5EJK - chains C and E of the 16 polymer chains in the assembly; structure by X-ray diffraction, 3.80 A resolution.

Chain C (and E):
Protein: Gag-Pro-Pol polyprotein
From: Rous sarcoma virus (strain Prague C)
Notes: EC 3.4.23.-, 2.7.7.49, 2.7.7.7, 3.1.26.4, 2.7.7.-, 3.1.-.-; chain E of this document is another copy of the same molecule, construct and numbering; everything in this record applies to it too
Reference sequence: P03354 (POL_RSVP); residues 1-270 here correspond to UniProt positions 1281-1550 (UniProt number = residue number + 1280)
Sequence (270 residues; each row starts with the number of its first residue):
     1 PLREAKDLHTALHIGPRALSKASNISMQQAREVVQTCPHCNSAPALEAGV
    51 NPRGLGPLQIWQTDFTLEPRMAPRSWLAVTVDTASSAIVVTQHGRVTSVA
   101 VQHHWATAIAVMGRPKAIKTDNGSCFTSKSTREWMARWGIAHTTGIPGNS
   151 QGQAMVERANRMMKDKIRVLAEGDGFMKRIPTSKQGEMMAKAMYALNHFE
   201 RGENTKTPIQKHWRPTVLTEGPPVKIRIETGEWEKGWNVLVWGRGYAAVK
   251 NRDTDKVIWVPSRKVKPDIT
Not modelled in the structure: 41-53, 270 (chain E: 270)
Sequence notes: engineered mutation Ser23 (Cys1303 in P03354), Mse112 (Leu1392 in P03354), Mse135 (Leu1415 in P03354), Mse162 (Leu1442 in P03354), Mse163 (Leu1443 in P03354), Mse188 (Leu1468 in P03354), Mse189 (Leu1469 in P03354); conflict Lys166 (Arg1446 in P03354)
Modified positions: Mse27, Mse71, Mse155, Mse177, Mse193 (selenomethionine; parent Met); Mse112, Mse135, Mse162, Mse163, Mse188, Mse189 (selenomethionine)
Metal / ion sites: Zn2+: His9, His13, Cys37, Cys40
UniProt features mapped onto this chain:
  - DNA-binding region: Pro222 to Thr270 (Integrase-type)
  - region: Asp268 to Thr270 (Involved in homooctamerization)
  - binding site (Zn(2+)): His9, His13, Cys37, Cys40
  - binding site (Mg(2+)): Asp64, Asp121, Glu157
Reported in the primary citation:
  - catalytic residues: Asp64, Asp121, Glu157
  - binding site for RSV Integrase: Thr66, Arg158, Arg161, Lys164, Glu229
  - binding site for RSV Integrase: Arg17, Arg31, Ser124, Arg227, Glu229, Lys266
  - mutagenesis - F199K: abolished catalytic activity on concerted integration (citing earlier work)
  - binding site for the 22-nt DNA strand: Arg17, Arg244, Arg263
  - binding site for the 22-nt DNA strand: Arg31, Arg227, Trp259, Arg263
  - mutagenesis - R244A, R244C: decreased catalytic activity (citing earlier work)
  - mutagenesis - W233A, W233E: abolished binding to viral DNA LTR sequence (citing earlier work)
  - mutagenesis - C23S/L112M/L135M/L162M/L163M/L188M/L189M: unchanged catalytic activity

Interface between chain C and chain E:
Contacting residue pairs (19; chain C residue first):
  Lys235(C) - His39(E)
  Arg244(C) - Ile258(E)
  Arg244(C) - Trp259(E)  hydrogen bond (side chain-backbone)
  Tyr246(C) - Gly145(E)
  Tyr246(C) - Ile146(E)  hydrogen bond (side chain-backbone)
  Pro261(C) - Ile146(E)  hydrophobic
  Pro261(C) - Asn149(E)
  Ser262(C) - Leu46(E)
  Arg263(C) - Leu46(E)
  Lys264(C) - Asn149(E)  hydrogen bond
  Lys264(C) - Gln151(E)  hydrogen bond
  Val265(C) - Leu46(E)
  Lys266(C) - Ser42(E)  hydrogen bond (side chain-backbone)
  Lys266(C) - Ala43(E)
  Lys266(C) - Pro44(E)
  Lys266(C) - Leu46(E)
  Pro267(C) - Pro44(E)
  Ile269(C) - Pro38(E)
  Ile269(C) - Asn41(E)
Also at the interface, not in a pair above, chain C (15 interface residues in all): Lys225, Trp242, Trp259, Val260
Also at the interface, not in a pair above, chain E (19 interface residues in all): Cys37, Ala45, Glu47, Ala48, Gly49, Pro147

Summary:
The interface between chain C and chain E involves 15 residues on one side and 19 on the other, with 5
hydrogen bonds. Polar contacts include Arg244(C)-Trp259(E), Tyr246(C)-Ile146(E) and Lys264(C)-Asn149(E). From
the paper: catalytic residues Asp64(C), Asp121(C) and Glu157(C); R244A and R244C of chain C reduce catalytic
activity; 6 substitutions were tested in all.
Chain C and chain E are both Gag-Pro-Pol polyprotein (Rous sarcoma virus (strain Prague C)); the structure,
Crystal structure of the Rous sarcoma virus intasome, was determined by X-ray diffraction.
